Entry 2O2B (X-ray diffraction, 1.94 A resolution); this record covers chain A.

# Chain A
Name: Green fluorescent protein
Source organism: Aequorea victoria
UniProt: P42212 (GFP_AEQVI); residues 1002-1238 here correspond to UniProt positions 2-238 (UniProt number = residue number - 1000)
Amino-acid sequence (242 residues; each row starts with the number of its first residue; note: 2 numbers in that range are skipped by the numbering (no residue carries them; nothing is unmodelled there)):
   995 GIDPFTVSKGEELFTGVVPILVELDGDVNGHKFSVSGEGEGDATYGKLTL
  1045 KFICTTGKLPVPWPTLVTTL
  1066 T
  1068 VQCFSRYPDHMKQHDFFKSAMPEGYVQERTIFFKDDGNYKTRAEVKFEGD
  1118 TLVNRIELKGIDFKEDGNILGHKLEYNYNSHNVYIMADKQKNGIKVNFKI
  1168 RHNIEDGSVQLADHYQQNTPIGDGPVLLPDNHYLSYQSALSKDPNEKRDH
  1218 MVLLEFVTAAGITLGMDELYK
Unresolved in the structure: 1231-1238
Differences from the reference sequence: cloning artifact (995-1001); engineered mutation Leu1064 (Phe64 in P42212), Tyr1203 (Thr203 in P42212), Leu1231 (His231 in P42212); chromophore (1066, 1066, 1066)
Modified positions: Thr1066 ({2-[(1R,2R)-1-amino-2-hydroxypropyl]-4-(4-hydroxybenzylidene)-5-oxo-4,5-dihydro-1H-imidazol-1-yl}acetic acid; CRO)
Glycans and other covalent adducts: covalent link Thr1066-Val1068

# In short
Chain A is Green fluorescent protein (Aequorea victoria); the structure, Spectroscopic and Structural Study of
the Heterotropic Linkage between Halide and Proton Ion Binding to Gfp ..., was determined by X-ray diffraction
(same publication as 2H6V, 2O24 and 2O29).
